Entry 2ONP (X-ray diffraction, 2.00 A resolution); this record covers chains A and C of the 4 polymer chains in the assembly.

# Chain A (and C)
Molecule: Aldehyde dehydrogenase
From: Homo sapiens
Notes: EC 1.2.1.3; chain C of this document is another copy of the same molecule, construct and numbering; everything in this record applies to it too
UniProtKB: P05091 (ALDH2_HUMAN); residues 1-500 here correspond to UniProt positions 18-517 (UniProt number = residue number + 17)
Chain sequence (500 residues; numbered 1 to 500; the number before each row is that of its first residue):
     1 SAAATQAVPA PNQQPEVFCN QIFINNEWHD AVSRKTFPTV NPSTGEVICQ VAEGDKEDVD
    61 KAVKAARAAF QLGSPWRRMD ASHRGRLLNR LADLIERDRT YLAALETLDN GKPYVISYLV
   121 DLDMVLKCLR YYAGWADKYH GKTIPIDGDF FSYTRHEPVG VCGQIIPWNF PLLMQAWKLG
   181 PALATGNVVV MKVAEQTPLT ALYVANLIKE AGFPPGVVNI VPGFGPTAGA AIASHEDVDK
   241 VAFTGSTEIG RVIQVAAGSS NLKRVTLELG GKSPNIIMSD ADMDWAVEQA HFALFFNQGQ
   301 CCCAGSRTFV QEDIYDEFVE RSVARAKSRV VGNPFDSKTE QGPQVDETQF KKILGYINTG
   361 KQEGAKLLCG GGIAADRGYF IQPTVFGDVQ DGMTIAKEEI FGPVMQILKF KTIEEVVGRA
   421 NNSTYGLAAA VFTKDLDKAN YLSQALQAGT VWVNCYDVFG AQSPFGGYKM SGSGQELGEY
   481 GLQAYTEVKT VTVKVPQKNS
Unresolved in the structure: 1-6
Sequence notes: engineered mutation Gln475 (Arg492 in P05091)
Ion coordination: Na+: Val40, Asp109, Gln196
Small-molecule neighbours:
  - guanidine (GAI), molecule 1: Phe70, Glu157, Pro158, Val159, Gly160, Glu487
  - guanidine (GAI), molecule 2: Ile146, Asp147, Gly148, Phe150
  - guanidine (GAI), molecule 3: Val159, Leu262, Arg264, Glu487
  - guanidine (GAI), molecule 4: Phe350, Ile373, Ala375, Asp376, Arg377, Gly378
  - guanidine (GAI), molecule 5: Val458, Phe459, Gly460
  - guanidine (GAI), molecule 6: Gly467, Tyr468, Lys469, Gly472, Ser473
  - NAD (nicotinamide-adenine-dinucleotide): Ile165, Ile166, Pro167, Trp168, Asn169, Lys192, Val193, Ala194, Glu195, Gln196, Phe224, Gly225, Pro226, Gly229, Ala230, Phe243, Thr244, Gly245, Ser246, Ile249, Val252, Ile253, Glu268, Leu269, Gly270, Cys302, Gln349, Lys352, Glu399, Phe401
Swiss-Prot annotation at these positions:
  - active site: Glu268 (Proton acceptor), Cys302 (Nucleophile)
  - binding site (NAD(+)): Gly245 to Gly250
  - site: Asn169 (Transition state stabilizer)
  - modified residue (N6-acetyllysine): Lys35, Lys56, Lys61, Lys142, Lys351, Lys366, Lys409, Lys411, Lys434
From the paper describing this entry:
  - mutagenesis - R264Q (2-fold), R475Q (20-fold): decreased binding to NAD+ (citing earlier work)
  - mutagenesis - R264Q (2-fold), R475Q (2-fold): decreased catalytic activity (citing earlier work)
  - binding site for NAD: Glu399, Phe401
  - conformationally variable residues (order/disorder transition, side-chain flip): Glu268, Gln475
  - catalytic residues: Cys302

# Chain A / chain C interface
Residue-residue contacts - 29 pairs, chain A then chain C:
  Ser82(A) with Gln462(C)
  Arg86(A) with Arg130(C)
  Arg130(A) with Arg86(C)
  Tyr131(A) with Asp137(C); Lys138(C), hydrogen bond (backbone-side chain)
  Gly134(A) with Gly134(C); Lys138(C)
  Trp135(A) with Lys138(C)
  Asp137(A) with Tyr131(C); Gln462(C), hydrogen bond
  Lys138(A) with Tyr131(C), hydrogen bond (side chain-backbone); Gly134(C); Trp135(C)
  His140(A) with Glu479(C), salt bridge
  Asp437(A) with Lys494(C); Pro496(C)
  Asn440(A) with Val493(C); Val495(C)
  Gln444(A) with Gln497(C), hydrogen bond (side chain-backbone); Lys498(C); Asn499(C), hydrogen bond (side chain-backbone)
  Gln462(A) with Ser82(C); Asp137(C), hydrogen bond
  Glu479(A) with His140(C), salt bridge
  Val493(A) with Asn440(C)
  Pro496(A) with Asp437(C)
  Gln497(A) with Gln444(C), hydrogen bond (backbone-side chain)
  Lys498(A) with Gln444(C)
  Asn499(A) with Gln444(C), hydrogen bond (backbone-side chain)
Interface residues without a listed pair, chain A (24 interface residues in all): Asn89, Leu436, Tyr441, Lys494, Val495
Interface residues without a listed pair, chain C (24 interface residues in all): Asn89, Leu436, Tyr441

# Overview
The chain A/chain C interface involves 24 residues from each chain, with 8 hydrogen bonds and 2 salt bridges.
Among the polar pairs are His140(A)-Glu479(C), Tyr131(A)-Lys138(C) and Asp137(A)-Gln462(C). Bound to chain A:
NAD and 6 copies of guanidine. The paper reports the catalytic residue Cys302(A); R264Q and R475Q of chain A
reduce binding to NAD+.
Chain A and chain C are both Aldehyde dehydrogenase (Homo sapiens); the structure, Arg475Gln Mutant of Human
Mitochondrial Aldehyde Dehydrogenase, complexed with NAD+, was determined by X-ray diffraction together with
2ONM, 2ONN and 2ONO from the same study.
